PDB entry 7XHT | electron microscopy, 2.55 A resolution | chains B and A of the 4 polymer chains in the assembly

[Chain B]
Molecule: 228-nt RNA strand
Sequence (228 nucleotides; row label = number of the first residue in the row; numbers below 1 keep their minus sign (U-21 is residue -21)):
   -21 UGUGAGCGGAUAACAAUUCCCCGGCUCUUCCAACUUUAUGGUUGCGACCG
    29 UAGGUUGAAAGAGCACAGGCUGAGACAUUCGUAAGGCCGAAAGACCGGAC
    79 GCACCCUGGGAUUUCCCCAGUCCCCGGAACUGCAUAGCGGAUGCCAGUUG
   129 AUGGAGCAAUCUAUCAGAUAAGCCAGGGGGAACAAUCACCUCUCUGUAUC
   179 AGAGAGAGUUUUACAAAAGGAGGAACGG
Not modelled in the structure: -21 to -17, 15-29, 130-141, 173-179, 197-206

[Chain A]
Name: OgeuIscB
Chain sequence (496 residues; row label = number of the first residue in the row; note: 1 number in that range is skipped by the numbering (no residue carries it; nothing is unmodelled there)):
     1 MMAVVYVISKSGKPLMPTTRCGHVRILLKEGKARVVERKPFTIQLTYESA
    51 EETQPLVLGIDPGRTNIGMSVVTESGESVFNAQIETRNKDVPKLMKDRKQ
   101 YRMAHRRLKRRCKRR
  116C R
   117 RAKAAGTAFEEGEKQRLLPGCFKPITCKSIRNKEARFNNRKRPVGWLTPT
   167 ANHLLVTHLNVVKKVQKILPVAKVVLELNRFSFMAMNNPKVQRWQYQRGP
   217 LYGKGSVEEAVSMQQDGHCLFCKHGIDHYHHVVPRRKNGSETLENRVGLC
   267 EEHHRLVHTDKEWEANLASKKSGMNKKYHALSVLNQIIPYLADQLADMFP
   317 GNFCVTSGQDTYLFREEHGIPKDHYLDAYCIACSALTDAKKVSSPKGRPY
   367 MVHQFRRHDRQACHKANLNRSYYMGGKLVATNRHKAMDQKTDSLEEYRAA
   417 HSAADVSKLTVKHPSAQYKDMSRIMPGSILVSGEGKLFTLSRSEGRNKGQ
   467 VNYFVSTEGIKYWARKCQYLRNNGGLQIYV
Not modelled in the structure: 1-2, 199-296, 496
Metal / ion sites: Mg2+: Asp61, Glu193
What the authors report for this chain:
  - catalytic residues: Asp61, Glu193, His340, Asp343
  - Mg2+ coordination: Asp61
  - binding site for the 228-nt RNA strand (chain B): Tyr101, His105, Leu108, Arg152, Asn154, Asn155, Arg373, His374, Arg376, Gln377, Ala378, Cys379, Arg487, Asn488, Asn489
  - binding site for the 49-nt DNA strand: Ala382, Glu460, Tyr469, Trp479
  - binding site for the 14-nt DNA strand: His380, Gly461, Arg462
  - mutagenesis - H380A, W479A: decreased catalytic activity
  - specificity-determining residues: Gly461, Arg462
  - mutagenesis - G461P, Y469A: abolished catalytic activity

[Chain B / chain A interface]
Pairs across the interface (242):
  A-10(B) with Ser298(A), hydrogen bond to the sugar
  A-9(B) with Ser298(A), hydrogen bond to the sugar; Val299(A), sugar contact; Gln302(A), hydrogen bond to the base
  C-8(B) with Thr164(A), phosphate contact
  A-7(B) with Pro92(A), phosphate contact; Met95(A), phosphate contact; Arg158(A), hydrogen bond to the base; Trp162(A), sugar contact; Thr164(A), sugar contact; Pro165(A), phosphate contact; Thr166(A), hydrogen bond to the phosphate
  A-6(B) with Met95(A), phosphate contact; Arg98(A), salt bridge to the phosphate; Lys99(A), phosphate contact; Arg102(A), salt bridge to the phosphate; Arg156(A), hydrogen bond to the sugar
  U-5(B) with Arg102(A), salt bridge to the phosphate; Arg106(A), salt bridge to the phosphate; Glu150(A), sugar contact; Ala151(A), sugar contact; Arg152(A), hydrogen bond to the sugar; Phe153(A), base contact; Arg156(A), hydrogen bond to the sugar
  U-4(B) with Met103(A), phosphate contact; Arg106(A), salt bridge to the phosphate; Arg110(A), salt bridge to the phosphate; Asn148(A), hydrogen bond to the sugar; Lys149(A), salt bridge to the phosphate; Glu150(A), sugar contact; Ala151(A), sugar contact
  C-3(B) with Arg111(A), salt bridge to the phosphate; Thr142(A), hydrogen bond to the sugar; Asn148(A), sugar contact; Lys149(A), hydrogen bond to the phosphate
  C-2(B) with Arg107(A), salt bridge to the phosphate; Arg111(A), salt bridge to the phosphate; Arg115(A), salt bridge to the phosphate; Thr142(A), sugar contact; Lys144(A), hydrogen bond to the phosphate
  C-1(B) with Arg107(A), salt bridge to the phosphate; Arg115(A), salt bridge to the phosphate; Lys144(A), salt bridge to the phosphate
  C0(B) with Lys401(A), hydrogen bond to the sugar; Ala402(A), sugar contact; Met403(A), hydrogen bond to the base
  G1(B) with Asn398(A), hydrogen bond to the sugar; His400(A), phosphate contact; Lys401(A), sugar contact; Ala402(A), sugar contact
  G2(B) with Leu384(A), sugar contact; Asn398(A), sugar contact; Arg399(A), salt bridge to the phosphate; His429(A), hydrogen bond to the phosphate
  C3(B) with Arg386(A), salt bridge to the phosphate; Arg399(A), salt bridge to the phosphate; His429(A), salt bridge to the phosphate
  A11(B) with Ala419(A), hydrogen bond to the sugar; Ala420(A), sugar contact; Ser423(A), hydrogen bond to the base
  C12(B) with Ser423(A), hydrogen bond to the sugar; Lys424(A), sugar contact
  U33(B) with Ser423(A), base contact
  U34(B) with Tyr388(A), phosphate contact; Val422(A), hydrogen bond to the sugar; Ser423(A), sugar contact; Leu425(A), sugar contact; Val427(A), phosphate contact
  G35(B) with Arg386(A), salt bridge to the phosphate; Tyr388(A), hydrogen bond to the phosphate; Leu410(A), phosphate contact; Arg414(A), sugar contact; Val422(A), sugar contact; Val427(A), phosphate contact
  A36(B) with Arg399(A), phosphate contact; Leu410(A), phosphate contact; Arg414(A), salt bridge to the phosphate
  G41(B) with Arg116C(A), phosphate contact; Ala120(A), phosphate contact
  C42(B) with Lys113(A), phosphate contact; Arg116C(A), salt bridge to the phosphate; Arg117(A), salt bridge to the phosphate
  A43(B) with Leu108(A), sugar contact; Lys109(A), sugar contact; Lys113(A), salt bridge to the phosphate
  C44(B) with His105(A), salt bridge to the phosphate; Lys109(A), phosphate contact; Arg376(A), hydrogen bond to the base; Ala378(A), hydrogen bond to the base; Cys379(A), hydrogen bond to the base; Tyr434(A), hydrogen bond to the sugar
  A45(B) with Ala378(A), base contact; Tyr434(A), sugar contact; Met437(A), base contact
  G46(B) with Lys109(A), base contact
  A53(B) with Arg114(A), sugar contact
  C54(B) with Thr123(A), hydrogen bond to the sugar; Ile146(A), phosphate contact; Arg147(A), phosphate contact
  A55(B) with Thr123(A), sugar contact; Phe125(A), phosphate contact; Ile146(A), phosphate contact; Arg147(A), salt bridge to the phosphate
  A81(B) with Asn155(A), base contact
  C82(B) with Glu150(A), base contact; Ala151(A), base contact; Arg152(A), salt bridge to the phosphate; Phe153(A), base contact; Asn154(A), hydrogen bond to the base; Asn155(A), hydrogen bond to the sugar; Arg156(A), base contact
  C83(B) with Asn155(A), hydrogen bond to the sugar; Arg156(A), phosphate contact; Lys157(A), hydrogen bond to the phosphate
  A97(B) with Arg98(A), base contact
  G98(B) with Trp162(A), hydrogen bond to the phosphate
  U99(B) with Arg106(A), hydrogen bond to the sugar; Arg156(A), salt bridge to the phosphate
  C100(B) with Arg152(A), salt bridge to the phosphate; Arg156(A), salt bridge to the phosphate
  C101(B) with Arg152(A), salt bridge to the phosphate
  U109(B) with Asn155(A), hydrogen bond to the base; Lys157(A), sugar contact
  G110(B) with Asn154(A), sugar contact; Asn155(A), sugar contact
  C111(B) with Pro135(A), phosphate contact
  A112(B) with Pro135(A), phosphate contact
  U113(B) with Leu133(A), hydrogen bond to the sugar
  A114(B) with Arg132(A), salt bridge to the phosphate; Pro135(A), sugar contact
  G115(B) with Arg132(A), salt bridge to the phosphate; Arg147(A), salt bridge to the phosphate; Glu150(A), sugar contact
  G121(B) with Thr123(A), base contact
  C122(B) with Ala121(A), sugar contact
  A149(B) with Lys113(A), sugar contact; Arg114(A), base contact; Arg117(A), salt bridge to the phosphate; Ala118(A), base contact; Ala121(A), base contact; Thr123(A), hydrogen bond to the base
  G150(B) with Arg110(A), phosphate contact; Arg114(A), salt bridge to the phosphate
  C151(B) with Arg110(A), salt bridge to the phosphate; Arg114(A), salt bridge to the phosphate; Lys149(A), salt bridge to the phosphate
  C152(B) with Arg106(A), salt bridge to the phosphate; Arg110(A), salt bridge to the phosphate
  A153(B) with Arg98(A), salt bridge to the phosphate; Arg102(A), phosphate contact; His105(A), stacking on the base; Arg106(A), salt bridge to the phosphate; Lys109(A), base contact
  G154(B) with Arg98(A), salt bridge to the phosphate; Tyr101(A), stacking on the base; His105(A), hydrogen bond to the base; Arg376(A), sugar contact; Gln377(A), hydrogen bond to the base; Cys379(A), base contact
  G155(B) with Leu94(A), sugar contact; Met95(A), sugar contact; Arg98(A), sugar contact; Arg372(A), salt bridge to the phosphate; Asp375(A), phosphate contact; Arg376(A), hydrogen bond to the base
  G156(B) with Arg87(A), salt bridge to the phosphate; Leu94(A), phosphate contact; His169(A), hydrogen bond to the phosphate; Arg372(A), salt bridge to the phosphate; His374(A), hydrogen bond to the base; Arg376(A), hydrogen bond to the base
  G157(B) with Arg87(A), salt bridge to the phosphate; His169(A), salt bridge to the phosphate; Val172(A), sugar contact; Asn176(A), hydrogen bond to the phosphate; Arg372(A), phosphate contact; Arg373(A), hydrogen bond to the phosphate; His374(A), hydrogen bond to the base
  G158(B) with Asn176(A), sugar contact; Arg373(A), salt bridge to the phosphate; Gly491(A), phosphate contact
  A159(B) with Lys183(A), salt bridge to the phosphate; Arg373(A), salt bridge to the phosphate; Asn488(A), base contact
  A160(B) with Arg373(A), base contact; Asn488(A), hydrogen bond to the base; Asn489(A), hydrogen bond to the base
  C161(B) with Tyr485(A), base contact; Leu486(A), base contact; Arg487(A), base contact; Asn488(A), hydrogen bond to the base
  A162(B) with Arg38(A), base contact; Ile445(A), base contact; Leu453(A), base contact; Leu486(A), sugar contact; Arg487(A), base contact
  A163(B) with Val447(A), base contact; Gln484(A), hydrogen bond to the base; Leu486(A), phosphate contact
  U164(B) with Val35(A), hydrogen bond to the base; Val36(A), hydrogen bond to the base; Glu37(A), base contact; Arg38(A), hydrogen bond to the base; Leu453(A), sugar contact
  C165(B) with Val35(A), sugar contact; Arg38(A), salt bridge to the phosphate
  A166(B) with Val5(A), base contact; Cys21(A), hydrogen bond to the base; Val24(A), base contact; Arg25(A), base contact; Phe41(A), stacking on the base
  C167(B) with Cys21(A), base contact
  G184(B) with Arg25(A), base contact; Lys29(A), salt bridge to the phosphate
  A185(B) with His23(A), base contact; Arg25(A), salt bridge to the phosphate; Ile26(A), base contact; Lys29(A), salt bridge to the phosphate
  G186(B) with Cys21(A), base contact; Gly22(A), base contact; Arg25(A), hydrogen bond to the base
  U188(B) with Arg20(A), sugar contact
  U189(B) with Arg20(A), salt bridge to the phosphate; His23(A), salt bridge to the phosphate
  U190(B) with Val7(A), sugar contact; Leu15(A), base contact; Met16(A), hydrogen bond to the sugar; Pro17(A), sugar contact; Thr18(A), hydrogen bond to the phosphate; Arg20(A), salt bridge to the phosphate; His23(A), salt bridge to the phosphate; Leu45(A), sugar contact; Tyr47(A), hydrogen bond to the phosphate; Ala50(A), base contact; Glu52(A), hydrogen bond to the base
  A191(B) with Met16(A), sugar contact; Pro17(A), sugar contact; Thr18(A), hydrogen bond to the phosphate; Arg20(A), salt bridge to the phosphate; Glu52(A), base contact; Gln54(A), hydrogen bond to the sugar
  C192(B) with Gln54(A), hydrogen bond to the sugar
Also at the interface, not in a pair above, chain B (81 interface residues in all): U4, U56, C84, U92, C94, C95, C96, U187
Also at the interface, not in a pair above, chain A (133 interface residues in all): Ala3, Leu28, Glu30, Ser49, Glu51, Val91, Asp97, Ala124, Leu134, Ile141, Cys143, Gln370, Phe371, Gly490, Leu492

[In short]
81 residues of chain B and 133 residues of chain A are in contact, with 60 hydrogen bonds, 60 salt bridges and
3 aromatic stacking contacts. Polar contacts include A-9(B)-Gln302(A), A-7(B)-Arg158(A) and C0(B)-Met403(A).
The paper reports catalytic residues Asp61(A), Glu193(A) and His340(A) among others; H380A and W479A of chain
A reduce catalytic activity; 4 substitutions were tested in all.
Here chain B is a 228-nt RNA strand and chain A is OgeuIscB. Entry 7XHT (Structure of the OgeuIscB-omega
RNA-target DNA complex) was determined by electron microscopy.
